Entry 7XMT (electron microscopy, 2.80 A resolution); this record covers chains S and B of the 5 polymer chains in the assembly.

# Chain S
Molecule: single chain variable fragment of antibody
From: Mus musculus
Notes: antibody fragment or engineered binder
Sequence (292 residues; numbered -28 to 263; the number before each row is that of its first residue; numbers below 1 keep their minus sign (Met-28 is residue -28)):
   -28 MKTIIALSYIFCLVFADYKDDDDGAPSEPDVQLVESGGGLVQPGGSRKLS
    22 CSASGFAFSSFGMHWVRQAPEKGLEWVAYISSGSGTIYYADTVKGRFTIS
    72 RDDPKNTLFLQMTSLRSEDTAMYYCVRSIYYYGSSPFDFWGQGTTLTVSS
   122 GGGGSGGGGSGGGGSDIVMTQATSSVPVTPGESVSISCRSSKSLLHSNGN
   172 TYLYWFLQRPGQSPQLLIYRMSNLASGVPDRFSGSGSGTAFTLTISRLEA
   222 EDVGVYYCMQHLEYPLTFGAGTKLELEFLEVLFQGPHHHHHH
Disordered / not traced: -28 to 0, 122-135, 248-263
Disulfide bonds: Cys159-Cys229

# Chain B
Molecule: Guanine nucleotide-binding protein G(I)/G(S)/G(T) subunit beta-1
From: Homo sapiens
UniProtKB: P62873 (GBB1_HUMAN); residue numbers follow UniProt; this construct covers 2-340
Sequence (351 residues; each row starts with the number of its first residue; numbers below 1 keep their minus sign (Met-10 is residue -10)):
   -10 MHHHHHHGSLLQSELDQLRQEAEQLKNQIRDARKACADATLSQITNNIDP
    40 VGRIQMRTRRTLRGHLAKIYAMHWGTDSRLLVSASQDGKLIIWDSYTTNK
    90 VHAIPLRSSWVMTCAYAPSGNYVACGGLDNICSIYNLKTREGNVRVSREL
   140 AGHTGYLSCCRFLDDNQIVTSSGDTTCALWDIETGQQTTTFTGHTGDVMS
   190 LSLAPDTRLFVSGACDASAKLWDVREGMCRQTFTGHESDINAICFFPNGN
   240 AFATGSDDATCRLFDLRADQELMTYSHDNIICGITSVSFSKSGRLLLAGY
   290 DDFNCNVWDALKADRAGVLAGHDNRVSCLGVTDDGMAVATGSWDSFLKIW
   340 N
Disordered / not traced: -10 to 29
Sequence notes: expression tag (-10 to 1)
UniProt features mapped onto this chain:
  - modified residue: Ser2 (N-acetylserine), His266 (Phosphohistidine)
  - natural variant: Leu30 (L30F: In MRD42; uncertain significance), Arg52 (R52G: In MRD42), Gly64 (G64V: In MRD42), Asp76 (D76E: In MRD42; D76G: In MRD42), Gly77 (G77S: In MRD42), Lys78 (K78R: In MRD42), Ile80 (I80N: In MRD42; I80T: In MRD42), His91 (H91R: In MRD42; uncertain significance), Ala92 (A92T: In MRD42), Pro94 (P94S: In MRD42), Leu95 (L95P: In MRD42), Arg96 (R96L: In MRD42), 5 further natural variant entries in UniProt

# Chain S / chain B interface
Residue-residue contacts (10):
  Gly26(S) - Glu130(B)
  Phe27(S) - Glu130(B)
  Ala28(S) - Gly131(B)
  Ser31(S) - Gly131(B)
  Phe32(S) - Glu130(B)
  Phe32(S) - Gly131(B)
  Arg98(S) - Arg129(B)
  Tyr102(S) - Val90(B)  hydrophobic
  Tyr103(S) - Arg68(B)
  Tyr103(S) - Leu69(B)  hydrophobic
Interface residues without a listed pair, chain S (9 interface residues in all): Val2
Interface residues without a listed pair, chain B (8 interface residues in all): His91, Asn132

# In short
Chain S and chain B form an interface of 9 and 8 residues respectively.
Here chain S is single chain variable fragment of antibody (Mus musculus) and chain B is Guanine
nucleotide-binding protein G(I)/G(S)/G(T) subunit beta-1 (Homo sapiens). Entry 7XMT (CryoEM structure of
somatostatin receptor 4 (SSTR4) with Gi1 and J-2156) was determined by electron microscopy (same publication
as 7XMR, 7XMS and 7XN9).
